3JAX - chains A and B of the 6 polymer chains in the assembly; structure by electron microscopy, 23.00 A resolution (very low resolution: no residue pairs are listed; an interface is given only as per-side residue counts).

Chain A (and B):
Protein: myosin 2 heavy chain
Source organism: Schistosoma mansoni
Notes: chain B of this document is another copy of the same molecule, construct and numbering; everything in this record applies to it too
Sequence (974 residues; numbered 1 to 974; the number before each row is that of its first residue):
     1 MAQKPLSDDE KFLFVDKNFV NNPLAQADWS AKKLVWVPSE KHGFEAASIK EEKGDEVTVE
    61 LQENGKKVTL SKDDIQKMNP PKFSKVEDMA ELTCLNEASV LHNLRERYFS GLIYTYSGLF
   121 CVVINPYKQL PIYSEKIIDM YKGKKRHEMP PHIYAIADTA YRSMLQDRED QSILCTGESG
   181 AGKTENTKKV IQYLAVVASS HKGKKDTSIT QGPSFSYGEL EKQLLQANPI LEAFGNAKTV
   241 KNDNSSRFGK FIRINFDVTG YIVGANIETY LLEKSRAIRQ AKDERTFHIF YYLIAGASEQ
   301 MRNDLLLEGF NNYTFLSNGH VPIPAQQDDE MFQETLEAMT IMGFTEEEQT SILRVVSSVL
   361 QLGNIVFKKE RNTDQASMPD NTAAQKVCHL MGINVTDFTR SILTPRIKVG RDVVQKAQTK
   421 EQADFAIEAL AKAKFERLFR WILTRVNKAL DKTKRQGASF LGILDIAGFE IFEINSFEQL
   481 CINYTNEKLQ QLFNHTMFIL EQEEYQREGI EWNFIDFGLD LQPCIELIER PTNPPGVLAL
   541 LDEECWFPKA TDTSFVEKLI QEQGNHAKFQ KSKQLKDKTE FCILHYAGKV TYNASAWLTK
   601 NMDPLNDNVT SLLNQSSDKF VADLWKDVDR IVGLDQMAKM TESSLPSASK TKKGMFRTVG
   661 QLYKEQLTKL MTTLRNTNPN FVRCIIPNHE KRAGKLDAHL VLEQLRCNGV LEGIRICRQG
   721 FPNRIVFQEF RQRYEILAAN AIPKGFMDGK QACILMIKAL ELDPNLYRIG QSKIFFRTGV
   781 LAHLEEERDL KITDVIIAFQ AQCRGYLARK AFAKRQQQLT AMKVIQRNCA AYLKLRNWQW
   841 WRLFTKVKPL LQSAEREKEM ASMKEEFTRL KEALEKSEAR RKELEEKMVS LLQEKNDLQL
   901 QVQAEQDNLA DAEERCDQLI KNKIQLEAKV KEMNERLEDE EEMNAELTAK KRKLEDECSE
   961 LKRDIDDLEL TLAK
Unresolved in the structure: 1, 205-210, 452-457, 635-655, 973-974 (chain B: 1, 205-210, 452-457, 635-655)

Interface between chain A and chain B:
Disulfides between the chains: Cys958(A)-Cys958(B)
At this resolution (23 A) residue pairs are not listed: 96 residues of chain A and 108 of chain B lie at the interface.

Summary:
The interface between chain A and chain B involves 96 residues on one side and 108 on the other.
Chain A and chain B are both myosin 2 heavy chain (Schistosoma mansoni); the structure, Heavy meromyosin from
Schistosoma mansoni muscle thick filament by negative stain EM, was determined by electron microscopy.
